Entry 2LB0 (solution NMR); this record covers chains A and B.

# Chain A
Protein: E3 ubiquitin-protein ligase SMURF1
Organism: Homo sapiens
Notes: EC 6.3.2.-
Reference sequence: Q9HCE7 (SMUF1_HUMAN); residues 235-267 here = UniProt positions 235-267
Sequence (36 residues; row label = number of the first residue in the row):
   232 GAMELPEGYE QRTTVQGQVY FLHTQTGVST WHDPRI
Disordered / not traced: 232-234
Sequence notes: expression tag (232-234)

# Chain B
Protein: Mothers against decapentaplegic homolog 1
Reference sequence: Q15797 (SMAD1_HUMAN); numbering as in UniProt (aligned over 208-217)
Sequence (10 residues; numbered 208 to 217; the number before each row is that of its first residue):
   208 TSSDPGSPFQ
Modified residues: S210 (phosphoserine; SEP); S214 (phosphoserine; SEP)
What the authors report for this chain:
  - post-translational modification sites: S210, S214 (citing earlier work)
  - mutagenesis - S210A, S210A/S214A, S214A: decreased binding to Smurf1

# Chain A / chain B interface
Pairs across the interface (13):
  E241(A) - T208(B)
  E241(A) - S209(B)
  R243(A) - T208(B)
  R243(A) - S210(B)
  T245(A) - S214(B)
  Q247(A) - S214(B)
  Q247(A) - F216(B)
  Q249(A) - P215(B)
  Y251(A) - S210(B)
  L253(A) - P212(B)
  S260(A) - P212(B)
  W262(A) - P215(B)
  W262(A) - Q217(B)
Interface features reported in the paper:
  - pairs named by the authors: R243(A)-S210(B), T245(A)-S214(B), Q247(A)-S214(B), Y251(A)-S210(B), Y251(A)-S214(B), L253(A)-P212(B), S260(A)-P212(B), W262(A)-P215(B)

# In short
Chain A and chain B form an interface of 9 and 8 residues respectively. The paper describes contacts between
R243(A) and S210(B), T245(A) and S214(B) and Q247(A) and S214(B) among others. The paper reports that S210A,
S210A/S214A and S214A of chain B reduce binding to Smurf1; modification sites S210(B) and S214(B).
Chain A is E3 ubiquitin-protein ligase SMURF1 (Homo sapiens) and chain B is Mothers against decapentaplegic
homolog 1; the structure, Structure of the first WW domain of human Smurf1 in complex with a di-phosphorylated
human Smad1 ..., was determined by solution NMR (same publication as 2LAJ, 2LAW, 2LAX, 2LAY, 2LAZ, 2LB1, 2LB2
and 2LB3).
